PDB entry 2PT0 | X-ray diffraction, 1.70 A resolution | chains A and B

[Chain A (and B)]
Protein: Myo-inositol hexaphosphate phosphohydrolase
Organism: Selenomonas ruminantium
Notes: chain B of this document is another copy of the same molecule, construct and numbering; everything in this record applies to it too
Reference sequence: Q7WUJ1 (Q7WUJ1_SELRU); residues 28-346 here = UniProt positions 28-346
Amino-acid sequence (340 residues; row label = number of the first residue in the row):
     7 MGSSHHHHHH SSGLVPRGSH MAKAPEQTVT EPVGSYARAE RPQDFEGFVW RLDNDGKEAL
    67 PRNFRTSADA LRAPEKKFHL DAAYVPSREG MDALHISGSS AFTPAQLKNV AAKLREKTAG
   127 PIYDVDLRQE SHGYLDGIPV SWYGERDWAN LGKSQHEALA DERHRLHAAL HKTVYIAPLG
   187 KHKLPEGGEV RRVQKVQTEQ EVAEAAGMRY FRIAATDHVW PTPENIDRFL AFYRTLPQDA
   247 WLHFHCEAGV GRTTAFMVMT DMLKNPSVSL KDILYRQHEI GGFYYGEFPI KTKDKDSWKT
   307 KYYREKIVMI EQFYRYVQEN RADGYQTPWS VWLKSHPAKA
Disordered / not traced: 7-33
Modified / non-standard residues: Cys252 (cysteinesulfonic acid; OCS)
Construct notes: expression tag (7-27)

[Interface between chain A and chain B]
Residue-residue contacts - 9 pairs, chain A then chain B:
  Asp87(A) - Lys297(B)
  Ala88(A) - His85(B)  hydrogen bond (backbone-side chain)
  Ala88(A) - Pro295(B)
  Ala89(A) - His85(B)  hydrogen bond (backbone-side chain)
  Ala89(A) - Pro295(B)
  Ala89(A) - Lys297(B)
  Tyr90(A) - His85(B)
  Val91(A) - Lys82(B)
  Val91(A) - His85(B)

[Overview]
5 residues of chain A face 4 of chain B across their interface; the contacts include 2 hydrogen bonds. Polar
contacts include Ala88(A)-His85(B) and Ala89(A)-His85(B).
Both chains are Myo-inositol hexaphosphate phosphohydrolase (Selenomonas ruminantium). Entry 2PT0 (Structure
of Selenomonas ruminantium PTP-like phytase with the active site cysteine oxidized to cysteine-sulfonic acid)
was determined by X-ray diffraction (same publication as 3D1H, 3D1O, 3D1Q and 2PSZ).
